5YJ0 - chain A; structure by X-ray diffraction, 1.80 A resolution.

== Chain A ==
Protein: Protein cereblon
Organism: Mus musculus
UniProt: Q8C7D2 (CRBN_MOUSE); residue numbers follow UniProt; this construct covers 322-430
Chain sequence (111 residues; each row starts with the number of its first residue):
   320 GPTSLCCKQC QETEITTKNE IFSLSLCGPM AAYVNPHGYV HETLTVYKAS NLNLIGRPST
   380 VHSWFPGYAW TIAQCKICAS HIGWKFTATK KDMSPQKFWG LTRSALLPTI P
Not modelled in the structure: 320, 350-359, 428-430
Sequence notes: expression tag (320-321)
Curated features (UniProtKB/Swiss-Prot):
  - binding site (Zn(2+)): Cys326, Cys329, Cys394, Cys397
  - binding site ((S)-thalidomide): His381, Trp383, Trp389
Metal / ion sites: Zn2+: Cys326, Cys329, Cys394, Cys397
Ligand contacts: S-Thalidomide (EF2): Val380, His381, Ser382, Trp383, Trp389, Trp403, Phe405
Reported in the primary citation:
  - binding site for S-Thalidomide: His381, Trp383, Trp389, Trp403
  - conformationally variable residues (loop rearrangement): Ser344 to Val359

== Summary ==
Ligands of chain A: S-Thalidomide. Cys326, Cys329, Cys394 and Cys397 coordinate Zn2+. UniProt lists 4
Zn2+-binding residues and 3 (S)-thalidomide-binding residues. From the paper: a binding site for S-Thalidomide
at His381, Trp383 and Trp389 among others; conformational variability at Ser344.
Chain A is Protein cereblon (Mus musculus); the structure, Mouse Cereblon thalidomide binding domain complexed
with S-form thalidomide, was determined by X-ray diffraction, deposited together with 5YIZ and 5YJ1.
